PDB entry 6ERF | X-ray diffraction, 3.01 A resolution | chains B and Q of the 5 polymer chains in the assembly

# Chain B
Protein: X-ray repair cross-complementing protein 5
Organism: Homo sapiens
Notes: EC 3.6.4.-
UniProtKB: P13010 (XRCC5_HUMAN); residues 2-555 here = UniProt positions 2-555
Sequence (572 residues; row label = number of the first residue in the row; numbers below 1 keep their minus sign (Met-16 is residue -16)):
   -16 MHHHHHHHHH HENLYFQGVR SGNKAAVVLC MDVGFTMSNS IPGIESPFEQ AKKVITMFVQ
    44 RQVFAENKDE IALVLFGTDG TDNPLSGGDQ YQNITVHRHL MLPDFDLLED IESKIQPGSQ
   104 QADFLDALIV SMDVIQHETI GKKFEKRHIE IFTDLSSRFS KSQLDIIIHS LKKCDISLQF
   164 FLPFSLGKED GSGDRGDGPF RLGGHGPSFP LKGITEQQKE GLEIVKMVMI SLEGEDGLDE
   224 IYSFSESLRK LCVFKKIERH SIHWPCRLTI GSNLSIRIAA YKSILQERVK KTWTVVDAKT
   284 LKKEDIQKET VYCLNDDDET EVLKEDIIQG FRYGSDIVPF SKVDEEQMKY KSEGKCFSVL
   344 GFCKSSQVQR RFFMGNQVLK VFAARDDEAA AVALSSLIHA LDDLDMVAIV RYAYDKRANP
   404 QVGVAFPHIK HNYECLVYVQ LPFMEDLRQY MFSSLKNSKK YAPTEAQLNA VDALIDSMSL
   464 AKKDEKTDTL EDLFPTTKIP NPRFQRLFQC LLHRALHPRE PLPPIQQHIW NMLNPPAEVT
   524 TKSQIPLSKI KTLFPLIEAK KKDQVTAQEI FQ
Disordered / not traced: -16 to 5, 170-179, 189-194, 543-555
Differences from the reference sequence: initiating methionine (-16); expression tag (-15 to 1)
Swiss-Prot annotation at these positions:
  - region: Leu138 to Leu165 (Leucine-zipper)
  - modified residue: Lys144 (N6-acetyllysine), Ser255 (Phosphoserine), Ser258 (Phosphoserine), Lys265 (N6-acetyllysine), Ser318 (Phosphoserine), Lys332 (N6-acetyllysine), Thr535 (Phosphothreonine)
  - cross-link (Glycyl lysine isopeptide (Lys-Gly)): Lys195 (interchain with G-Cter in SUMO2), Lys532 (interchain with G-Cter in SUMO2), Lys534 (interchain with G-Cter in SUMO2)
From the paper describing this entry:
  - mutagenesis - I112R, I112R/E133M: decreased co-localization with Aprataxin and PNK-like factor (chain Q)
  - mutagenesis - E133M, Q162E: unchanged co-localization with Aprataxin and PNK-like factor (chain Q)
  - mutagenesis - I112R: decreased binding to A-KBM
  - mutagenesis - I112R: unchanged binding to X-KBM
  - mutagenesis - I112R, I112R/E133M, E133M: decreased growth in response to Survival
  - mutagenesis - I112R: unchanged localization
  - mutagenesis - E133M, Q162E: decreased localization
  - mutagenesis - E133M, Q162E: decreased binding to X-KBM
  - mutagenesis - E133M, Q162E: unchanged binding to A-KBM

# Chain Q
Protein: Aprataxin and PNK-like factor
Notes: EC 4.2.99.18
UniProtKB: Q8IW19 (APLF_HUMAN); numbering as in UniProt (aligned over 174-191)
Sequence (18 residues; each row starts with the number of its first residue):
   174 KQQPILAERK RILPTWML
Disordered / not traced: 174-179
Swiss-Prot annotation at these positions:
  - motif: Arg182 to Leu191 (KBM)
  - mutagenesis: Arg182 to Arg184 (Abolished interaction with XRCC5 and XRCC6), Arg182 (R182A: Reduced interaction with XRCC5 and XRCC6; impaired localization to the nucleus), Arg184 (R184A: Abolished interaction with XRCC5 and XRCC6; impaired localization to the nucleus), Trp189 to Leu191 (Abolished interaction with XRCC5 and XRCC6), Trp189 (W189A: Abolished interaction with XRCC5 and XRCC6; impaired localization to the nucleus; decreased ability to promote non-homologous end-joining (NHEJ)), Met190 (M190A: Reduced interaction with XRCC5 and XRCC6), Leu191 (L191A: Does not affect interaction with XRCC5 and XRCC6)
From the paper describing this entry:
  - specificity-determining residues: Trp189
  - mutagenesis - W189G: decreased localization to laser sites

# Chain B / chain Q interface
Residue-residue contacts - 36 pairs, chain B then chain Q:
  Leu68(B) - Pro187(Q)  hydrophobic
  Asp72(B) - Arg182(Q)
  Gln73(B) - Arg182(Q)
  Gln73(B) - Lys183(Q)  hydrogen bond (side chain-backbone)
  Gln73(B) - Arg184(Q)
  Gln73(B) - Ile185(Q)
  Tyr74(B) - Ile185(Q)  hydrogen bond (side chain-backbone)
  Tyr74(B) - Leu186(Q)
  Tyr74(B) - Pro187(Q)
  Asp106(B) - Arg182(Q)  salt bridge
  Asp106(B) - Arg184(Q)  salt bridge
  Leu108(B) - Arg184(Q)
  Asp109(B) - Arg182(Q)  salt bridge
  Asp109(B) - Arg184(Q)  salt bridge
  Ile112(B) - Arg184(Q)
  Ile112(B) - Leu186(Q)  hydrophobic
  Ile112(B) - Pro187(Q)
  Ile112(B) - Met190(Q)  hydrophobic
  Met115(B) - Trp189(Q)
  Met115(B) - Met190(Q)  hydrophobic
  Asp116(B) - Pro187(Q)
  Asp116(B) - Trp189(Q)  hydrogen bond
  Gln119(B) - Trp189(Q)
  Ser143(B) - Glu181(Q)
  Ser143(B) - Arg182(Q)  hydrogen bond (side chain-backbone)
  Ser143(B) - Arg184(Q)  hydrogen bond (backbone-side chain)
  Lys144(B) - Glu181(Q)
  Ser145(B) - Glu181(Q)
  Ser145(B) - Arg182(Q)
  Ser145(B) - Arg184(Q)  hydrogen bond (backbone-side chain)
  Gln146(B) - Arg184(Q)
  Gln146(B) - Leu186(Q)
  Gln146(B) - Leu191(Q)
  Ile149(B) - Leu186(Q)  hydrophobic
  Ser153(B) - Met190(Q)
  Cys157(B) - Trp189(Q)  hydrophobic
Other interface residues (no listed pair), chain B (20 interface residues in all): His120, Ile150
From the paper, about this interface:
  - hot spots on chain B (mutagenesis) - I112R: abolished binding to Aprataxin and PNK-like factor (chain Q)
  - interface residues, chain Q: Glu181(Q), Ile185(Q), Trp189(Q)

# Summary
20 residues of chain B and 10 residues of chain Q are in contact; the contacts include 6 hydrogen bonds and 4
salt bridges. Polar pairs include Asp106(B)-Arg182(Q), Asp106(B)-Arg184(Q) and Asp109(B)-Arg182(Q). From the
paper: I112R, I112R/E133M and E133M of chain B reduce growth in response to Survival; interface residues
Glu181(Q), Ile185(Q) and Trp189(Q); 5 substitutions were tested in all.
Chain B is X-ray repair cross-complementing protein 5 (Homo sapiens) and chain Q is Aprataxin and PNK-like
factor; the structure, Complex of APLF factor and Ku heterodimer bound to DNA, was determined by X-ray
diffraction (same publication as 6ERG and 6ERH).
